6H0L - chain A; structure by X-ray diffraction, 1.90 A resolution.

[Chain A]
Name: Lysozyme C
Organism: Gallus gallus
Notes: EC 3.2.1.17
UniProtKB: P00698 (LYSC_CHICK); residues 1-129 here correspond to UniProt positions 19-147 (UniProt number = residue number + 18)
Chain sequence (129 residues; row label = number of the first residue in the row):
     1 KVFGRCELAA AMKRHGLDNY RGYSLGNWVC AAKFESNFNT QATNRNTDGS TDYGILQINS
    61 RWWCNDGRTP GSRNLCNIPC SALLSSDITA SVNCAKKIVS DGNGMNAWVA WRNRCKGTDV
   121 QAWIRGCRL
Not modelled in the structure: 129
Disulfide bonds: Cys6-Cys127, Cys30-Cys115, Cys64-Cys80, Cys76-Cys94

[Summary]
Chain A is Lysozyme C (Gallus gallus); the structure, Hen egg-white lysozyme structure, was determined by
X-ray diffraction (same publication as 6GW9, 6GWA and 6H0K).
